Entry 7VVJ (electron microscopy, 3.20 A resolution); this record covers chains B and N of the 6 polymer chains in the assembly.

# Chain B
Molecule: Guanine nucleotide-binding protein G(I)/G(S)/G(T) subunit beta-1
Organism: Rattus norvegicus
UniProtKB: P54311 (GBB1_RAT); residues 2-340 here = UniProt positions 2-340
Sequence (351 residues; numbered -10 to 340; the number before each row is that of its first residue; numbers below 1 keep their minus sign (Met-10 is residue -10)):
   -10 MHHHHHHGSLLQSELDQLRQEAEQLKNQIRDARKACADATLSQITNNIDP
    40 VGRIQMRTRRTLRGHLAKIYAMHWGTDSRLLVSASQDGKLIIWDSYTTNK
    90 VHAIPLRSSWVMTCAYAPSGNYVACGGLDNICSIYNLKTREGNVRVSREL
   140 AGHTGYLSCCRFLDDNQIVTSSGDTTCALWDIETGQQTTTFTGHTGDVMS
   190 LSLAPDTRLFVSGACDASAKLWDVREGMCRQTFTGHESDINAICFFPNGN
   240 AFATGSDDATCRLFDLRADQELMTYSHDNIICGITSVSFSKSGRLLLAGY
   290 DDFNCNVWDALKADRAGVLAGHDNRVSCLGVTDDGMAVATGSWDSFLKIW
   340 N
Unresolved in the structure: -10 to 1
Sequence notes: expression tag (-10 to 1)
UniProt features mapped onto this chain:
  - modified residue: Ser2 (N-acetylserine), His266 (Phosphohistidine)

# Chain N
Molecule: nanobody Nb35
Notes: antibody fragment or engineered binder
Sequence (137 residues; each row starts with the number of its first residue; numbers below 1 keep their minus sign (Met-1 is residue -1)):
    -1 MGQVQLQESGGGLVQPGGSLRLSCAASGFTFSNYKMNWVRQAPGKGLEWV
    49 SDISQSGASISYTGSVKGRFTISRDNAKNTLYLQMNSLKPEDTAVYYCAR
    99 CPAPFTRDCFDVTSTTYAYRGQGTQVTVSSLHHHHHH
Unresolved in the structure: -1 to 0, 129-135
Disulfide bonds: Cys22-Cys96, Cys99-Cys107

# How chain B and chain N interact
Residue-residue contacts (18):
  Thr184(B) - Thr114(N)
  Cys204(B) - Tyr117(N)
  Asp205(B) - Ala116(N)
  Asp205(B) - Tyr117(N)
  Ala206(B) - Tyr117(N)  hydrogen bond (backbone-side chain)
  Glu226(B) - Val2(N)
  Glu226(B) - Gly26(N)
  Glu226(B) - Phe27(N)
  Glu226(B) - Thr28(N)
  Glu226(B) - Tyr32(N)  hydrogen bond
  Glu226(B) - Arg98(N)  hydrogen bond (backbone-side chain)
  Glu226(B) - Tyr117(N)
  Ser227(B) - Pro100(N)  hydrogen bond (side chain-backbone)
  Ser227(B) - Ala101(N)
  Ser227(B) - Tyr117(N)
  Asp228(B) - Tyr117(N)  hydrogen bond
  Asp246(B) - Pro102(N)
  Ile270(B) - Phe103(N)  hydrophobic
Other interface residues (no listed pair), chain B (13 interface residues in all): Lys15, Thr223, His225, Asp247
Other interface residues (no listed pair), chain N (14 interface residues in all): Gln1

# Summary
The interface between chain B and chain N involves 13 residues on one side and 14 on the other, with 5
hydrogen bonds. Polar contacts include Ala206(B)-Tyr117(N), Glu226(B)-Tyr32(N) and Glu226(B)-Arg98(N).
Chain B is Guanine nucleotide-binding protein G(I)/G(S)/G(T) subunit beta-1 (Rattus norvegicus) and chain N is
nanobody Nb35; the structure, PTHrP-bound human PTH1R in complex with Gs, was determined by electron
microscopy together with 7VVK, 7VVL, 7VVM, 7VVN and 7VVO from the same study.
